7NL0 - chains H and J of the 10 polymer chains in the assembly; structure by electron microscopy, 3.50 A resolution.

# Chain H
Molecule: Histone H2B type 1-J
Source organism: Homo sapiens
Reference sequence: P06899 (H2B1J_HUMAN); residues -3 to 122 here correspond to UniProt positions 1-126 (UniProt number = residue number + 4)
Sequence (126 residues; row label = number of the first residue in the row; numbers below 1 keep their minus sign (Met-3 is residue -3)):
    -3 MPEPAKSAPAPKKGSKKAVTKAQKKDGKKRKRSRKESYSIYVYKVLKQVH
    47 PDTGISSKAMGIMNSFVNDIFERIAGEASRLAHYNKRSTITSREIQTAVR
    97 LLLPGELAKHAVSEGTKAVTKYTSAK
Not modelled in the structure: -3 to 27
Curated features (UniProtKB/Swiss-Prot):
  - modified residue: Pro-2 (N-acetylproline), Glu-1 (ADP-ribosyl glutamic acid), Lys2 (N6-(2-hydroxyisobutyryl)lysine), Ser3 (ADP-ribosylserine), Lys8 (N6-(beta-hydroxybutyryl)lysine), Lys9 (N6-(2-hydroxyisobutyryl)lysine), Ser11 (Phosphoserine), Lys12 (N6-acetyllysine), Lys13 (N6-(beta-hydroxybutyryl)lysine), Lys17 (N6-(2-hydroxyisobutyryl)lysine), Lys20 (N6-(2-hydroxyisobutyryl)lysine), Lys21 (N6-(2-hydroxyisobutyryl)lysine), Lys31 (N6-(2-hydroxyisobutyryl)lysine), Glu32 (PolyADP-ribosyl glutamic acid), Ser33 (Phosphoserine), Lys40 (N6-(2-hydroxyisobutyryl)lysine), Lys43 (N6-(2-hydroxyisobutyryl)lysine), Lys54 (N6,N6-dimethyllysine), Arg76 (Dimethylated arginine), Lys82 (N6,N6,N6-trimethyllysine) and 6 more in UniProt
  - glycosylation: Ser109 (O-linked (GlcNAc) serine)
  - cross-link (Glycyl lysine isopeptide (Lys-Gly)): Lys2 (interchain with G-Cter in SUMO2), Lys17 (interchain with G-Cter in SUMO2), Lys31 (interchain with G-Cter in ubiquitin), Lys117 (interchain with G-Cter in ubiquitin)

# Chain J
Molecule: 162-nt DNA strand
Sequence (162 nucleotides; row label = number of the first residue in the row; numbers below 1 keep their minus sign (DT-83 is residue -83)):
   -83 TGTCTTTATTCACAAGCTTGCACAATCCCTGCTGGACAATTCTGAGTGAT
   -33 GGCAGCTCCCACCTTTCCTTCTTCCTTCACTTAGACTACATTTATTCAGC
    17 ATCTGTATTGTTGGAGTAAGTTCCATGTTAATACTCACCACTGAGGATAT
    67 GTTAATACCACT
Not modelled in the structure: -83 to -72, 60-78

# How chain H and chain J interact
Contacting residue pairs (14):
  Arg28(H) - DG30(J)  hydrogen bond to the phosphate
  Arg28(H) - DA31(J)  salt bridge to the phosphate
  Ser29(H) - DG30(J)  hydrogen bond to the phosphate
  Arg30(H) - DA-46(J)  sugar contact
  Tyr39(H) - DG-53(J)  sugar contact
  Ile51(H) - DT-54(J)  sugar contact
  Ile51(H) - DG-53(J)  phosphate contact
  Ser52(H) - DT-54(J)  sugar contact
  Ser53(H) - DT-54(J)  phosphate contact
  Arg83(H) - DT-34(J)  phosphate contact
  Arg83(H) - DG-33(J)  salt bridge to the phosphate
  Ser84(H) - DT-34(J)  hydrogen bond to the phosphate
  Thr85(H) - DA-35(J)  phosphate contact
  Thr85(H) - DT-34(J)  hydrogen bond to the phosphate
Other interface residues (no listed pair), chain H (11 interface residues in all): Gly50
Other interface residues (no listed pair), chain J (10 interface residues in all): DC-52, DC-47

# In short
Chain H and chain J form an interface of 11 and 10 residues respectively, with 4 hydrogen bonds and 2 salt
bridges. Among the polar pairs are Arg28(H)-DG30(J), Ser29(H)-DG30(J) and Ser84(H)-DT-34(J).
Chain H is Histone H2B type 1-J (Homo sapiens) and chain J is a 162-nt DNA strand; the structure, Cryo-EM
structure of the Lin28B nucleosome core particle, was determined by electron microscopy.
